PDB entry 1UAA | X-ray diffraction, 3.00 A resolution | chains C and B of the 3 polymer chains in the assembly

# Chain C
Molecule: 16-nt DNA strand
From: Escherichia coli
Sequence (16 nucleotides; numbered 1 to 16; the number before each row is that of its first residue):
     1 TTTTTTTTTTTTTTTT

# Chain B
Molecule: Protein (ATP-DEPENDENT DNA helicase rep.)
Notes: EC 3.6.1.-
UniProt: P09980 (REP_ECOLI); residue numbers follow UniProt; this construct covers 1-673
Sequence (673 residues; each row starts with the number of its first residue):
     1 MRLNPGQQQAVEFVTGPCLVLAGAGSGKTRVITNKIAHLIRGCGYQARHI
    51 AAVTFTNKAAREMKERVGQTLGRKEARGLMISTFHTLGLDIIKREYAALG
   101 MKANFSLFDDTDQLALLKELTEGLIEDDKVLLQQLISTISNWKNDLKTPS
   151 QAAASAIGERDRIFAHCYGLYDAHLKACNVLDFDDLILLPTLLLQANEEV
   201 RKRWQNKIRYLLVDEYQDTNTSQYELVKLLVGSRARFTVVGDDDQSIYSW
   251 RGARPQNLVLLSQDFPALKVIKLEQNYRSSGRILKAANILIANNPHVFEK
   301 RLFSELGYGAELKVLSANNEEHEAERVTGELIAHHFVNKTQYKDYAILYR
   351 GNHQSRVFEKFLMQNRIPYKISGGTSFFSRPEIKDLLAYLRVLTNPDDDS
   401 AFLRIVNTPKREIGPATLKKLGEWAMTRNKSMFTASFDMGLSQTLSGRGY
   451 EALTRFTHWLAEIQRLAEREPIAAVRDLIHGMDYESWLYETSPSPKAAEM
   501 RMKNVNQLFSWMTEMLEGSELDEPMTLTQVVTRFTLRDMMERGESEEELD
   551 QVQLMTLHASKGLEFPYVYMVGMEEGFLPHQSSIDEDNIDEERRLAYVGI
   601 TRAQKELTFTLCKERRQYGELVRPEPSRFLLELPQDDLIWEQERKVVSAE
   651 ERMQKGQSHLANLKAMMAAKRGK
Disordered / not traced: 1, 539-546, 643-673
UniProt features mapped onto this chain:
  - binding site (ATP): Ala22 to Thr29, Arg278
What the authors report for this chain:
  - binding site for the 16-nt DNA strand (chain C): Thr56, Asn57, His85, Asp110, Phe183, Tyr248, Trp250, Arg251, Arg350, Gly351, Asn352, Leu536, Arg537, Thr556, His558, His580, Ser582
  - catalytic residues: Asp214, Glu215 (proposed by the authors, not directly observed)
  - contacts within the chain: Arg278-Glu564 (salt bridge)
  - conformationally variable residues (domain motion): Asp538 to Glu546

# How chain C and chain B interact
Pairs across the interface (36):
  DT1(C) - Arg350(B)  hydrogen bond to the base
  DT1(C) - Gly351(B)  phosphate contact
  DT1(C) - His580(B)  hydrogen bond to the sugar
  DT1(C) - Ser582(B)  base contact
  DT2(C) - Trp250(B)  stacking on the base
  DT2(C) - Arg350(B)  hydrogen bond to the base
  DT2(C) - Gly351(B)  phosphate contact
  DT2(C) - Asn352(B)  hydrogen bond to the phosphate
  DT2(C) - Thr556(B)  phosphate contact
  DT2(C) - His558(B)  hydrogen bond to the base
  DT3(C) - Gln133(B)  base contact
  DT3(C) - Tyr248(B)  sugar contact
  DT3(C) - Trp250(B)  sugar contact
  DT3(C) - Arg251(B)  hydrogen bond to the base
  DT3(C) - Asn352(B)  hydrogen bond to the phosphate
  DT3(C) - Thr556(B)  hydrogen bond to the phosphate
  DT3(C) - Ala559(B)  phosphate contact
  DT4(C) - Arg251(B)  hydrogen bond to the base
  DT5(C) - Thr56(B)  phosphate contact
  DT5(C) - Asn57(B)  hydrogen bond to the phosphate
  DT5(C) - His85(B)  hydrogen bond to the base
  DT5(C) - Asp110(B)  base contact
  DT5(C) - Phe183(B)  base contact
  DT6(C) - Asn57(B)  phosphate contact
  DT6(C) - Thr83(B)  hydrogen bond to the phosphate
  DT6(C) - His85(B)  phosphate contact
  DT6(C) - Thr86(B)  hydrogen bond to the phosphate
  DT6(C) - Leu89(B)  phosphate contact
  DT7(C) - Thr86(B)  phosphate contact
  DT7(C) - Ala103(B)  base contact
  DT7(C) - Asn104(B)  base contact
  DT7(C) - Phe105(B)  hydrogen bond to the base
  DT7(C) - Leu107(B)  base contact
  DT8(C) - Asp90(B)  base contact
  DT8(C) - Lys93(B)  base contact
  DT10(C) - Arg94(B)  hydrogen bond to the base
Interface residues without a listed pair, chain B (32 interface residues in all): Phe55, Lys58, Ser106, Leu186, Ser583

# Summary
9 residues of chain C face 32 of chain B across their interface; the contacts include 15 hydrogen bonds and 1
aromatic stacking contact. Polar contacts include DT1(C)-Arg350(B), DT2(C)-Arg350(B) and DT2(C)-His558(B). The
paper reports catalytic residues Asp214(B) and Glu215(B); a binding site for the 16-nt DNA strand (chain C) at
Thr56(B), Asn57(B) and His85(B) among others.
Here chain C is a 16-nt DNA strand (Escherichia coli) and chain B is Protein (ATP-DEPENDENT DNA helicase
rep.). Entry 1UAA (E. coli rep helicase/DNA complex) was determined by X-ray diffraction.
